Entry 7D3S (electron microscopy, 2.90 A resolution); this record covers chains P and R of the 6 polymer chains in the assembly.

== Chain P ==
Name: Secretin
UniProtKB: P09683 (SECR_HUMAN); residues 1-27 here correspond to UniProt positions 28-54 (UniProt number = residue number + 27)
Chain sequence (27 residues; row label = number of the first residue in the row):
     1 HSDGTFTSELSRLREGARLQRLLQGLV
UniProt features mapped onto this chain:
  - modified residue: Val-27 (Valine amide)

== Chain R ==
Name: Secretin receptor
Organism: Homo sapiens
UniProtKB: P47872 (SCTR_HUMAN); residues 23-440 here = UniProt positions 23-440
Chain sequence (434 residues; numbered 13 to 446; the number before each row is that of its first residue):
    13 DYKDDDDAMGHSTGALPRLCDVLQVLWEEQDQCLQELSREQTGDLGTEQP
    63 VPGCEGMWDNISCWPSSVPGRMVEVECPRFLRMLTSRNGSLFRNCTQDGW
   113 SETFPRPNLACGVNVNDSSNEKRHSYLLKLKVMYTVGYSSSLVMLLVALG
   163 ILCAFRRLHCTRNYIHMHLFVSFILRALSNFIKDAVLFSSDDVTYCDAHR
   213 AGCKLVMVLFQYCIMANYSWLLVEGLYLHTLLAISFFSERKYLQGFVAFG
   263 WGSPAIFVALWAIARHFLEDVGCWDINANASIWWIIRGPVILSILINFIL
   313 FINILRILMRKLRTQETRGNEVSHYKRLARSTLLLIPLFGIHYIVFAFSP
   363 EDAMEIQLFFELALGSFQGLVVAVLYCFLNGEVQLEVQKKWQQWHLREFP
   413 LHPVASFSNSTKASHLEQSQGTCRTSIIENLYFG
Disordered / not traced: 13-129, 203-208, 328-332, 407-446
Cystine bridges: Cys-215/Cys-285
Sequence notes: expression tag (13-22, 441-446)

== Chain P / chain R interface ==
Pairs across the interface (45):
  His-1(P) / Gln-223(R)  hydrogen bond
  His-1(P) / Ile-226(R)
  His-1(P) / Tyr-230(R)
  His-1(P) / Trp-295(R)
  His-1(P) / Arg-299(R)
  Ser-2(P) / Leu-370(R)
  Ser-2(P) / Glu-373(R)
  Ser-2(P) / Leu-374(R)
  Asp-3(P) / Tyr-150(R)  hydrogen bond
  Asp-3(P) / Arg-188(R)  salt bridge
  Asp-3(P) / Asn-192(R)  hydrogen bond
  Asp-3(P) / Phe-222(R)
  Asp-3(P) / Ile-226(R)
  Asp-3(P) / Leu-374(R)
  Gly-4(P) / Asn-289(R)
  Gly-4(P) / Trp-295(R)
  Thr-5(P) / Met-366(R)
  Thr-5(P) / Leu-370(R)
  Phe-6(P) / Leu-139(R)
  Phe-6(P) / Leu-142(R)  hydrophobic
  Phe-6(P) / Lys-143(R)
  Phe-6(P) / Tyr-146(R)  hydrophobic
  Phe-6(P) / Leu-374(R)  hydrophobic
  Thr-7(P) / Lys-195(R)  hydrogen bond
  Thr-7(P) / Phe-200(R)
  Thr-7(P) / Asp-287(R)
  Ser-8(P) / Asp-287(R)
  Ser-8(P) / Ile-288(R)
  Ser-8(P) / Asn-289(R)  hydrogen bond (side chain-backbone)
  Glu-9(P) / Leu-139(R)
  Glu-9(P) / Met-366(R)
  Leu-10(P) / Leu-139(R)
  Leu-10(P) / Leu-140(R)  hydrophobic
  Leu-10(P) / Lys-143(R)
  Leu-10(P) / Phe-200(R)  hydrophobic
  Ser-11(P) / Phe-200(R)
  Ser-11(P) / Asp-287(R)  hydrogen bond
  Ser-11(P) / Ile-288(R)
  Arg-12(P) / Ile-288(R)
  Leu-13(P) / Asn-132(R)
  Leu-13(P) / Arg-135(R)
  Leu-13(P) / His-136(R)
  Leu-13(P) / Leu-139(R)  hydrophobic
  Arg-14(P) / Phe-200(R)
  Glu-15(P) / Ile-288(R)
Other interface residues (no listed pair), chain R (30 interface residues in all): Leu-199, Met-219, Ile-298, Val-302

== In short ==
15 residues of chain P and 30 residues of chain R are in contact; the contacts include 6 hydrogen bonds and 1
salt bridge. Polar contacts include Asp-3(P)/Arg-188(R), His-1(P)/Gln-223(R) and Asp-3(P)/Tyr-150(R).
Chain P is Secretin and chain R is Secretin receptor (Homo sapiens); the structure, Human SECR in complex with
an engineered Gs heterotrimer, was determined by electron microscopy.
